Entry 8D9G (electron microscopy, 2.57 A resolution); this record covers chains A and B of the 4 polymer chains in the assembly.

Chain A:
Name: CHAT domain protein
Source organism: Candidatus Scalindua brodae
UniProtKB: A0A0B0EKL4 (A0A0B0EKL4_9BACT); numbering as in UniProt; present here: 14-364, 389-716
Amino-acid sequence (679 residues; each row starts with the number of its first residue; note: 24 numbers in that range are skipped by the numbering (no residue carries them; nothing is unmodelled there)):
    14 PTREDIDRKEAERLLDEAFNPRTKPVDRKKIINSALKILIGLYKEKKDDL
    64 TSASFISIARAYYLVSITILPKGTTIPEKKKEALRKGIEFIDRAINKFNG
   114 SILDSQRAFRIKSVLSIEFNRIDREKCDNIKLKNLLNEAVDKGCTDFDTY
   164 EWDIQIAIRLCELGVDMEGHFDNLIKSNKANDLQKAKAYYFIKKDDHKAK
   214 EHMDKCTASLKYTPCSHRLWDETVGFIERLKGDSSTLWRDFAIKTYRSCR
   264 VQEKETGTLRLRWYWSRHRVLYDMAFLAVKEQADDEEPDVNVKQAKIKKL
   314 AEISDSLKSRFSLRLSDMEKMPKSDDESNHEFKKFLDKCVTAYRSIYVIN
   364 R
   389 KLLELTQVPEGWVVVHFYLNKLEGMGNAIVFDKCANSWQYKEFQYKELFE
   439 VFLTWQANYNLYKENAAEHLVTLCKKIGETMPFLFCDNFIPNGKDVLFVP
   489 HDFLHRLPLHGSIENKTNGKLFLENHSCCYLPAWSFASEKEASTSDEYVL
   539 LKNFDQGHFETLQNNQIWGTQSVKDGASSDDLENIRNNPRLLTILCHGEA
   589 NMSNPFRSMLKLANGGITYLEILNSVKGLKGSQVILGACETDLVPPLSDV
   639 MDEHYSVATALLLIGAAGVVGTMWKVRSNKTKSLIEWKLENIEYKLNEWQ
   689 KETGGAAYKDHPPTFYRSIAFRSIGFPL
Sequence notes: conflict Arg357 (Gln in A0A0B0EKL4), Ser358 (Asp in A0A0B0EKL4), Ile359 (Gly in A0A0B0EKL4)

Chain B:
Name: RAMP superfamily protein
Source organism: Candidatus Scalindua brodae
UniProtKB: A0A0B0EGF3 (A0A0B0EGF3_9BACT); residue numbers follow UniProt; this construct covers 1-236, 263-878, 895-1025, 1386-1688
Amino-acid sequence (1286 residues; row label = number of the first residue in the row; note: 402 numbers in that range are skipped by the numbering (no residue carries them; nothing is unmodelled there)):
     1 MNITVELTFFEPYRLVEWFDWDARKKSHSAMRGQAFAQWTWKGKGRTAGK
    51 SFITGTLVRSAVIKAVEELLSLNNGKWEGVPCCNGSFQTDESKGKKPSFL
   101 RKRHTLQWQANNKNICDKEEACPFCILLGRFDNAGKVHERNKDYDIHFSN
   151 FDLDHKQEKNDLRLVDIASGRILNRVDFDTGKAKDYFRTWEADYETYGTY
   201 TGRITLRNEHAKKLLLASLGFVDKLCGALCRIEVIK
   263 DHNDELRKQAEVIVEAFKQNDKLEKIRILADAIRTLRLHGEGVIEKDELP
   313 DGKEERDKGHHLWDIKVQGTALRTKLKELWQSNKDIGWRKFTEMLGSNLY
   363 LIYKKETGGVSTRFRILGDTEYYSKAHDSEGSDLFIPVTPPEGIETKEWI
   413 IVGRLKAATPFYFGVQQPSDSIPGKEKKSEDSLVINEHTSFNILLDKENR
   463 YRIPRSALRGALRRDLRTAFGSGCNVSLGGQILCNCKVCIEMRRITLKDS
   513 VSDFSEPPEIRYRIAKNPGTATVEDGSLFDIEVGPEGLTFPFVLRYRGHK
   563 FPEQLSSVIRYWEENDGKNGMAWLGGLDSTGKGRFALKDIKIFEWDLNQK
   613 INEYIKERGMRGKEKELLEMGESSLPDGLIPYKFFEERECLFPYKENLKP
   663 QWSEVQYTIEVGSPLLTADTISALTEPGNRDAIAYKKRVYNDGNNAIEPE
   713 PRFAVKSETHRGIFRTAVGRRTGDLGKEDHEDCTCDMCIIFGNEHESSKI
   763 RFEDLELINGNEFEKLEKHIDHVAIDRFTGGALDKAKFDTYPLAGSPKKP
   813 LKLKGRFWIKKGFSGDHKLLITTALSDIRDGLYPLGSKGGVGYGWVAGIS
   863 IDDNVPDDFKEMINKT
   895 NNDYVHPGHQSPKQDHKNKNIYYPHYFLDSGSKVYREKDIITHEEFTEEL
   945 LSGKINCKLETLTPLIIPDTSDENGLKLQGNKPGHKNYKFFNINGELMIP
   995 GSELRGMLRTHFEALTKSCFAIFGEDSTLSW
  1386 ASKTLGGKLDKALHPCTGLSDGLCPGCHLFGTTDYKGRVKFGFAKYENGP
  1436 EWLITRGNNPERSLTLGVLESPRPAFSIPDDESEIPGRKFYLHHNGWRII
  1486 RQKQLEIRETVQPERNVTTEVMDKGNVFSFDVRFENLREWELGLLLQSLD
  1536 PGKNIAHKLGKGKPYGFGSVKIKIDSLHTFKINSNNDKIKRVPQSDIREY
  1586 INKGYQKLIEWSGNNSIQKGNVLPQWHVIPHIDKLYKLLWVPFLNDSKLE
  1636 PDVRYPVLNEESKGYIEGSDYTYKKLGDKDNLPYKTRVKGLTTPWSPWNP
  1686 FQV
Metal / ion sites: Zn2+ site 1: Cys83, Cys116, Cys122, Cys125; Zn2+ site 2: Cys486, Cys496, Cys498, Cys501; Zn2+ site 3: His742, Cys747; Zn2+ site 4: Cys1013, Cys1401, Cys1409, Cys1412

Interface between chain A and chain B:
Pairs across the interface - 69 pairs, chain A then chain B:
  Leu49(A) - Ile378(B)
  Lys50(A) - Ile378(B)
  Ile53(A) - Phe376(B)  hydrophobic
  Ile53(A) - Ile378(B)  hydrophobic
  Tyr56(A) - Asp443(B)  hydrogen bond (side chain-backbone)
  Tyr56(A) - Leu445(B)  hydrophobic
  Lys57(A) - Thr374(B)
  Lys60(A) - Val372(B)
  Lys60(A) - Thr374(B)
  Lys60(A) - Leu445(B)
  Tyr75(A) - Phe376(B)
  Tyr75(A) - Ile378(B)  hydrogen bond (side chain-backbone)
  Tyr75(A) - Leu379(B)  hydrophobic
  Glu91(A) - Thr382(B)
  Glu91(A) - Tyr384(B)
  Lys92(A) - Leu379(B)
  Lys92(A) - Gly380(B)
  Glu95(A) - Ile378(B)
  Glu95(A) - Leu379(B)
  Glu95(A) - Gly380(B)  hydrogen bond (side chain-backbone)
  Glu95(A) - Asp381(B)  hydrogen bond (side chain-backbone)
  Ala96(A) - Leu379(B)
  Arg98(A) - Glu442(B)  salt bridge
  Lys99(A) - Phe376(B)
  Lys99(A) - Arg377(B)  hydrogen bond (side chain-backbone)
  Lys99(A) - Ile378(B)  hydrogen bond (side chain-backbone)
  Lys99(A) - Glu442(B)
  Glu102(A) - Ser441(B)
  Glu102(A) - Asp443(B)
  Phe103(A) - Phe376(B)  hydrophobic
  Phe103(A) - Asp443(B)
  Arg106(A) - Asp443(B)  salt bridge
  Glu138(A) - His389(B)
  Arg357(A) - Arg479(B)
  Arg357(A) - Gly485(B)
  Ile359(A) - Asp177(B)
  Ile359(A) - Asp179(B)
  Ile359(A) - Thr180(B)
  Tyr360(A) - Asp744(B)  hydrogen bond
  Ile362(A) - Asp744(B)
  Arg364(A) - Asp744(B)
  Glu438(A) - Leu396(B)
  Glu438(A) - Phe397(B)  hydrogen bond (side chain-backbone)
  Leu441(A) - Leu396(B)  hydrophobic
  Leu441(A) - Ile398(B)  hydrophobic
  Leu441(A) - Ile494(B)  hydrophobic
  Thr442(A) - Phe397(B)
  Thr442(A) - Pro399(B)
  Ala445(A) - His104(B)
  Ala445(A) - Ile398(B)  hydrophobic
  Asn446(A) - Pro399(B)  hydrogen bond (side chain-backbone)
  Asn446(A) - Val400(B)
  Asn446(A) - Thr401(B)  hydrogen bond (side chain-backbone)
  Asn448(A) - Asn497(B)
  Leu449(A) - Val400(B)  hydrophobic
  Leu449(A) - Arg506(B)
  Tyr450(A) - Thr401(B)
  Tyr450(A) - Pro402(B)
  Tyr450(A) - Pro403(B)
  Asn453(A) - Pro403(B)
  His457(A) - Thr401(B)  hydrogen bond
  Glu587(A) - Lys499(B)  salt bridge
  Met590(A) - Cys496(B)  hydrophobic
  Met590(A) - Asn497(B)
  Met590(A) - Cys498(B)
  Ser591(A) - Gly485(B)
  Ser591(A) - Cys486(B)  hydrogen bond (side chain-backbone)
  Ser591(A) - Cys498(B)  hydrogen bond
  Leu635(A) - Ile494(B)  hydrophobic
Other interface residues (no listed pair), chain A (39 interface residues in all): Val78, Asn589, Met597
Other interface residues (no listed pair), chain B (43 interface residues in all): Asp395, Gly483, Ser484, Ile502, Cys745, Thr746

In short:
Chain A and chain B form an interface of 39 and 43 residues respectively; the contacts include 13 hydrogen
bonds and 3 salt bridges. Polar contacts include Arg98(A)-Glu442(B), Arg106(A)-Asp443(B) and
Glu587(A)-Lys499(B). The Zn2+ site 1 is built by Cys83(B), Cys116(B), Cys122(B) and Cys125(B).
Chain A is CHAT domain protein and chain B is RAMP superfamily protein, both from Candidatus Scalindua brodae;
the structure, gRAMP-TPR-CHAT Non match PFS target RNA(Craspase), was determined by electron microscopy,
deposited together with 8D8N, 8D97, 8D9E, 8D9F, 8D9H and 8D9I.
